Entry 8FQK (electron microscopy, 3.50 A resolution); this record covers chains A and D of the 7 polymer chains in the assembly.

[Chain A (and D)]
Name: Scaffolding domain delta
Organism: Escherichia phage HK97
Notes: chain D of this document is another copy of the same molecule, construct and numbering; everything in this record applies to it too
Reference sequence: P49861 (CAPSD_BPHK7); numbering as in UniProt (aligned over 1-385)
Chain sequence (385 residues; numbered 1 to 385; the number before each row is that of its first residue):
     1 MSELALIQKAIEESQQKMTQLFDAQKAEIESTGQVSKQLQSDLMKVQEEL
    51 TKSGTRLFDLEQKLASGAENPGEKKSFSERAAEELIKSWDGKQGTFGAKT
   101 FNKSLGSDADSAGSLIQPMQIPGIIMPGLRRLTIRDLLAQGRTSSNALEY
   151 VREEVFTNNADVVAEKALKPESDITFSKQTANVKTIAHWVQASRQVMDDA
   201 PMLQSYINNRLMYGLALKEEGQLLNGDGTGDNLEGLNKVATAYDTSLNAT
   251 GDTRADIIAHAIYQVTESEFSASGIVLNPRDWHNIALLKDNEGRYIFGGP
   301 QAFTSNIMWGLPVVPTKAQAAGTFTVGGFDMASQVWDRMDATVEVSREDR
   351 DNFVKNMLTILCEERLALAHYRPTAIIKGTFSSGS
Not modelled in the structure: 1-75, 106-130, 158-172, 384-385 (chain D: 1-75, 103-130, 158-172, 384-385)
Curated features (UniProtKB/Swiss-Prot):
  - cross-link: K169 (Isoaspartyl lysine isopeptide (Lys-Asn) (interchain with N-356)), N356 (Isoaspartyl lysine isopeptide (Asn-Lys) (interchain with K-169))
  - mutagenesis: K103 (K103L: Reduced cleavage efficiency), K169 (K169Y: Loss of ability to form cross-links between subunits), N356 (N356D: Loss of cleavage and cross-linking), C362 (C362S: No loss in the ability to form cross-links)
From the paper describing this entry:
  - conformationally variable residues (order/disorder transition): L105 to R130

[Interface between chain A and chain D]
Residue-residue contacts - 8 pairs, chain A then chain D:
  D290(A) - E292(D)
  N291(A) - E292(D)  hydrogen bond
  E292(A) - D290(D)
  E292(A) - N291(D)  hydrogen bond
  E292(A) - E292(D)  hydrogen bond (backbone-side chain)
  E292(A) - R294(D)  salt bridge
  R294(A) - E292(D)  salt bridge
  R294(A) - R294(D)

[Summary]
Chain A and chain D each contribute 4 residues to their interface, with 3 hydrogen bonds and 2 salt bridges.
Among the polar pairs are E292(A)-R294(D), N291(A)-E292(D) and E292(A)-E292(D). From UniProt: 4 mutagenesis
sites on chain A. From the paper: conformational variability at L105(A).
Both chains are Scaffolding domain delta (Escherichia phage HK97). Entry 8FQK (Asymmetric unit of HK97 phage
prohead I) was determined by electron microscopy (same publication as 8FQL).
